PDB entry 7TIC | electron microscopy, 3.90 A resolution | chains A and B of the 8 polymer chains in the assembly

== Chain A ==
Protein: Replication factor C subunit 1
Organism: Saccharomyces cerevisiae
Reference sequence: P38630 (RFC1_YEAST); residue numbers follow UniProt; this construct covers 1-861
Amino-acid sequence (861 residues; row label = number of the first residue in the row):
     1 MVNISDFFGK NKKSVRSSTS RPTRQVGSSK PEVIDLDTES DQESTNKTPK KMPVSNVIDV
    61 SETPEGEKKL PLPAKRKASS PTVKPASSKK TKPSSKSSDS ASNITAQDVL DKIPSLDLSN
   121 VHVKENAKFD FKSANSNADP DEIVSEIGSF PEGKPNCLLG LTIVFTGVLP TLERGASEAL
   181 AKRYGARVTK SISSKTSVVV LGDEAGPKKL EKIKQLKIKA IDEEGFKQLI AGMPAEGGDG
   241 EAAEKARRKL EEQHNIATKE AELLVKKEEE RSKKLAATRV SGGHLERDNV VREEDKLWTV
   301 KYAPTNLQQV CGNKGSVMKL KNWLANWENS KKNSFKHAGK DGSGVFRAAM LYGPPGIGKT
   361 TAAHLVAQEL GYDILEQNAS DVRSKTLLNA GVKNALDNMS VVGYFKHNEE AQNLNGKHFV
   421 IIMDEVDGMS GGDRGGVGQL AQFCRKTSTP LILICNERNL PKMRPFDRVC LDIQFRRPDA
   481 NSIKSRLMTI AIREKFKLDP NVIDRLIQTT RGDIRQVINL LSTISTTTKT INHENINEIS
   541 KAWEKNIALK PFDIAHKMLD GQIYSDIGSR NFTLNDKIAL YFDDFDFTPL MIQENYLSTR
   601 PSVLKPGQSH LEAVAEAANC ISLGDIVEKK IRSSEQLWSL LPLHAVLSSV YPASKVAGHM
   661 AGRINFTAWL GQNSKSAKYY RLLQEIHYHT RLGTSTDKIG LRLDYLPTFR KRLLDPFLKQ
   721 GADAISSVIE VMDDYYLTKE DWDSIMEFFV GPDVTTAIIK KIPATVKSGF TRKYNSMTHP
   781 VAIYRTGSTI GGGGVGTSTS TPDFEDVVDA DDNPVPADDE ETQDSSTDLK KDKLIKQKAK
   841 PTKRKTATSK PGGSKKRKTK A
Not modelled in the structure: 1-291, 525-539, 784-861
Bound ions: Mg2+: Thr360 (together with ATP-gamma-S)
Small-molecule neighbours: ATP-gamma-S (AGS; phosphothiophosphoric acid-adenylate ester): Thr299, Ala303, Pro304, Gln309, Val310, Cys311, Pro355, Gly356, Ile357, Gly358, Lys359, Thr360, Thr361, Asn456, Arg486, Ile514, Arg515, Ile518
Swiss-Prot annotation at these positions:
  - motif (Nuclear localization signal): Lys830 to Leu834, Lys855 to Lys860
  - binding site (ATP): Thr299, Cys311, Gly353 to Thr361, Asn456
  - modified residue: Thr38 (Phosphothreonine), Ser40 (Phosphoserine), Thr63 (Phosphothreonine)
  - mutagenesis: Asp427 (D427H: In cs mutant CDC44-2; causes cell cycle arrest), Gly436 (G436R: In cs mutant CDC44-3/4; causes cell cycle arrest), Gly512 (G512A: In cs mutant CDC44-9; no effect), Asp513 (D513N: In cs mutants CDC44-1/5/8 and CDC44-9; causes cell cycle arrest)
From the paper describing this entry:
  - mutagenesis - W638G: decreased catalytic activity on PCNA and DNA
  - mutagenesis - F582A: unchanged catalytic activity on DNA
  - mutagenesis - F582A: unchanged binding to DNA
  - mutagenesis - F582A, W638G: unchanged growth

== Chain B ==
Protein: Replication factor C subunit 4
Organism: Saccharomyces cerevisiae
Reference sequence: P40339 (RFC4_YEAST); residue numbers follow UniProt; this construct covers 1-323
Amino-acid sequence (323 residues; numbered 1 to 323; the number before each row is that of its first residue):
     1 MSKTLSLQLP WVEKYRPQVL SDIVGNKETI DRLQQIAKDG NMPHMIISGM PGIGKTTSVH
    61 CLAHELLGRS YADGVLELNA SDDRGIDVVR NQIKHFAQKK LHLPPGKHKI VILDEADSMT
   121 AGAQQALRRT MELYSNSTRF AFACNQSNKI IEPLQSRCAI LRYSKLSDED VLKRLLQIIK
   181 LEDVKYTNDG LEAIIFTAEG DMRQAINNLQ STVAGHGLVN ADNVFKIVDS PHPLIVKKML
   241 LASNLEDSIQ ILRTDLWKKG YSSIDIVTTS FRVTKNLAQV KESVRLEMIK EIGLTHMRIL
   301 EGVGTYLQLA SMLAKIHKLN NKA
Not modelled in the structure: 1-7, 322-323
Bound ions: Mg2+: Thr56 (together with ATP-gamma-S)
Small-molecule neighbours:
  - ATP-gamma-S (AGS; phosphothiophosphoric acid-adenylate ester), molecule 1: Val12, Tyr15, Arg16, Pro17, Asp22, Ile23, Val24, Gly25, Pro51, Gly52, Ile53, Gly54, Lys55, Thr56, Thr57, Asn145, Arg174, Met202, Arg203, Ile206
  - ATP-gamma-S (AGS), molecule 2: Arg128, Glu132, Pro153, Arg157
Swiss-Prot annotation at these positions:
  - binding site (ATP): Val12, Val24, Gly49 to Thr57, Asn145, Arg203

== How chain A and chain B interact ==
Residue-residue contacts (72):
  Glu294(A) with Asn41(B)
  Asp295(A) with Asn41(B), hydrogen bond (backbone-side chain); Pro105(B); His108(B); Arg139(B), hydrogen bond (backbone-side chain)
  Lys296(A) with Asn41(B); Asn136(B)
  Leu297(A) with Pro43(B), hydrophobic; His44(B); Arg139(B)
  Thr360(A) with Arg129(B)
  Glu376(A) with Arg129(B), salt bridge
  Asn378(A) with Arg129(B)
  Ala379(A) with Arg90(B), hydrogen bond (backbone-side chain); Gln125(B)
  Ser380(A) with Arg90(B); Lys94(B), hydrogen bond (backbone-side chain); Ala126(B); Thr130(B)
  Asp381(A) with Arg90(B), hydrogen bond (backbone-side chain); Lys94(B), salt bridge
  Val382(A) with Arg90(B)
  Glu425(A) with Gln125(B); Arg128(B), salt bridge; Arg129(B)
  Gly428(A) with Gln125(B)
  Ser430(A) with Ile86(B); Gly122(B)
  Asp433(A) with Arg90(B), salt bridge
  Asn456(A) with Arg128(B)
  Asp513(A) with Ser156(B), hydrogen bond
  Arg515(A) with Ser156(B), hydrogen bond; Arg157(B)
  Gln516(A) with Gln155(B), hydrogen bond (side chain-backbone); Ser156(B)
  Asn519(A) with Arg157(B), hydrogen bond (side chain-backbone); Cys158(B); Ala159(B)
  Thr523(A) with Arg32(B), hydrogen bond (backbone-side chain)
  Trp543(A) with Arg32(B)
  Asn546(A) with Glu28(B)
  Ile547(A) with Arg32(B)
  Lys550(A) with Glu28(B), salt bridge
  Leu574(A) with Glu282(B); Leu286(B), hydrophobic; Ile289(B), hydrophobic
  Asn575(A) with Lys275(B); Asn276(B)
  Lys577(A) with Glu282(B), salt bridge
  Ile578(A) with Lys275(B)
  Phe582(A) with Met50(B), hydrophobic
  Asp583(A) with Ser164(B)
  Asp584(A) with Arg162(B), salt bridge
  Leu623(A) with Lys290(B)
  Val627(A) with Met297(B), hydrophobic
  Lys630(A) with Met297(B); Glu301(B)
  Trp638(A) with Met50(B); Pro51(B); Gln146(B)
  Ser639(A) with His296(B)
  Leu640(A) with Leu300(B), hydrophobic
  Pro642(A) with Phe271(B), hydrophobic
  Leu643(A) with Phe271(B); Gly293(B)
  Val646(A) with Leu286(B), hydrophobic; Ile289(B), hydrophobic
  Leu647(A) with Lys290(B)
  Val650(A) with Leu286(B), hydrophobic
  Tyr651(A) with Leu286(B), hydrophobic; Glu287(B), hydrogen bond
  Ser654(A) with Leu286(B)
Interface residues without a listed pair, chain A (54 interface residues in all): Pro355, His364, Asp427, Ser569, Phe585, Asp586, Phe587, Glu635, Leu637
Interface residues without a listed pair, chain B (46 interface residues in all): Ser135, Asn145, Glu152, Pro153, Lys165

== Overview ==
The interface between chain A and chain B involves 54 residues on one side and 46 on the other; the contacts
include 11 hydrogen bonds and 7 salt bridges. Among the polar pairs are Glu376(A)-Arg129(B),
Asp381(A)-Lys94(B) and Glu425(A)-Arg128(B). The paper reports that W638G of chain A reduces catalytic activity
on PCNA and DNA; F582A and W638G of chain A leave growth unchanged.
Here chain A is Replication factor C subunit 1 and chain B is Replication factor C subunit 4, both from
Saccharomyces cerevisiae. Entry 7TIC (Structure of the yeast clamp loader (Replication Factor C RFC) bound to
the sliding clamp (Proliferating ...) was determined by electron microscopy together with 7THJ, 7THV, 7TI8,
7TIB, 7TID and 7TKU from the same study.
